4J2J - chains A and D; structure by X-ray diffraction, 2.50 A resolution.

== Chain A ==
Molecule: Ataxin-1
From: Homo sapiens
Notes: fragment: AXH domain
UniProtKB: P54253 (ATX1_HUMAN); residues 563-689 here correspond to UniProt positions 562-688 (UniProt number = residue number - 1)
Chain sequence (129 residues; numbered 561 to 689; the number before each row is that of its first residue):
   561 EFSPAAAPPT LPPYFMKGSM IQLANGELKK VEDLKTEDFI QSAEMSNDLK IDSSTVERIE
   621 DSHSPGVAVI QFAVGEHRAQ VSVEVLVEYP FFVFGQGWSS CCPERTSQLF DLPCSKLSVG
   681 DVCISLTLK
Disordered / not traced: 561-568
Sequence notes: expression tag (561-562); engineered mutation Mse580 (Ile579 in P54253), Mse605 (Ile604 in P54253)
Modified residues: Mse576 (selenomethionine; parent Met); Mse580 (selenomethionine; parent Met); Mse605 (selenomethionine; parent Met)
Swiss-Prot annotation at these positions:
  - cross-link: Lys610 (Glycyl lysine isopeptide (Lys-Gly) (interchain with G-Cter in SUMO))
From the paper describing this entry:
  - mutagenesis - S602D, L686E: unchanged binding to Protein capicua homolog (chain D)
  - mutagenesis - V591A/S602D, V591A/L686E, S602D/L686E: abolished binding to Protein capicua homolog (chain D)
  - mutagenesis - S602D/L686E: abolished binding to endogenous CIC

== Chain D ==
Molecule: Protein capicua homolog
From: Homo sapiens
UniProtKB: Q96RK0 (CIC_HUMAN); residues 28-48 here = UniProt positions 28-48
Chain sequence (21 residues; each row starts with the number of its first residue):
    28 EPRSVAVFPW HSLVPFLAPS Q
Disordered / not traced: 28-29, 45-48

== How chain A and chain D interact ==
Contacting residue pairs - 40 pairs, chain A then chain D:
  Tyr574(A) with Phe35(D), hydrophobic; Ser39(D), hydrogen bond (side chain-backbone); Leu40(D), hydrophobic
  Phe575(A) with Leu40(D), hydrophobic
  Ser579(A) with Phe35(D)
  Mse580(A) with Val34(D), hydrophobic; Phe35(D), hydrogen bond (backbone-backbone)
  Ile581(A) with Phe35(D); Trp37(D), hydrophobic; Leu40(D), hydrophobic
  Gln582(A) with Val34(D); Phe35(D), hydrogen bond (backbone-backbone); Pro36(D); Trp37(D), hydrogen bond (backbone-backbone)
  Leu583(A) with Trp37(D)
  Ala584(A) with Trp37(D)
  Leu588(A) with Val34(D), hydrophobic
  Leu594(A) with Leu40(D), hydrophobic
  Phe599(A) with Trp37(D), hydrophobic; Leu40(D), hydrophobic; Val41(D), hydrophobic
  Ser602(A) with Trp37(D)
  Ala603(A) with Trp37(D)
  Leu609(A) with His38(D); Phe43(D), hydrophobic
  Ser614(A) with Leu44(D)
  Phe632(A) with Leu44(D), hydrophobic
  Val634(A) with Leu44(D), hydrophobic
  Tyr649(A) with Pro42(D)
  Trp658(A) with Leu40(D), hydrophobic
  Ile684(A) with Val41(D); Pro42(D)
  Ser685(A) with Val41(D); Pro42(D)
  Leu686(A) with Trp37(D), hydrophobic; His38(D); Val41(D), hydrophobic; Pro42(D), hydrogen bond (backbone-backbone); Phe43(D)
  Thr687(A) with Phe43(D)
Interface residues without a listed pair, chain A (29 interface residues in all): Pro573, Val591, Ser606, Val641, Phe651, Leu688
Interface residues without a listed pair, chain D (12 interface residues in all): Ala33
Interface features reported in the paper:
  - interface residues, chain A: Val591(A), Ser602(A), Leu686(A)
  - interface residues, chain D: Trp37(D), Leu40(D), Val41(D)
  - hot spots on chain D (mutagenesis) - W37A, L40S: decreased binding to Ataxin-1 (chain A)

== In short ==
Chain A and chain D form an interface of 29 and 12 residues respectively; the contacts include 5 hydrogen
bonds. Among the polar pairs are Tyr574(A)-Ser39(D), Mse580(A)-Phe35(D) and Gln582(A)-Phe35(D). The paper
reports that V591A/S602D, V591A/L686E and S602D/L686E of chain A abolish binding to Protein capicua homolog
(chain D); interface residues Val591(A), Ser602(A) and Trp37(D) among others; 7 substitutions were tested in
all.
Here chain A is Ataxin-1 and chain D is Protein capicua homolog, both from Homo sapiens. Entry 4J2J (Crystal
structure of AXH domain complex with Capicua) was determined by X-ray diffraction, deposited together with
4J2L.
